PDB entry 5ESV | X-ray diffraction, 3.10 A resolution | chains A and E of the 9 polymer chains in the assembly

Chain A:
Molecule: CH03 Heavy Chain
Organism: Homo sapiens
Reference sequence: S6BGE0 (S6BGE0_HUMAN); residues 103-218 here correspond to UniProt positions 129-244 (UniProt number = residue number + 26)
Chain sequence (244 residues; numbered 1 to 224 plus 20 insertion-coded residues; the number before each row is that of its first residue; a row labelled like 82A-82C holds insertion residues (82A, then the next letters in order)):
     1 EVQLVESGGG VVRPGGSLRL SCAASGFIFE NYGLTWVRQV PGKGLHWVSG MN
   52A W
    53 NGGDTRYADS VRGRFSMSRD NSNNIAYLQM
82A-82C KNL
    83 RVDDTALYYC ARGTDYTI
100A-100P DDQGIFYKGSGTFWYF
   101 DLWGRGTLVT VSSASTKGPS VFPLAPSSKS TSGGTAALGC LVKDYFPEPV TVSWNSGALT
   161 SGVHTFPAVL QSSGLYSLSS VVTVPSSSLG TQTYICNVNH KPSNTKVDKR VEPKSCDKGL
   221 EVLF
Unresolved in the structure: 128-130, 214-224
Differences from the reference sequence: expression tag (219-224)
Disulfide bonds: Cys-22/Cys-92, Cys-140/Cys-196

Chain E:
Molecule: 2-C-methyl-D-erythritol 2,4-cyclodiphosphate synthase, Envelope glycoprotein gp160
Organism: Haemophilus influenzae
Notes: EC 4.6.1.12
Reference sequence: chimeric construct of P44815, W6ICC0: residues 113-124 from P44815 (ISPF_HAEIN) positions 2-13 (UniProt number = residue number - 111); residues 126-197 from W6ICC0 positions 122-191 (offset varies); residues 202-322 from P44815 (ISPF_HAEIN) positions 38-158 (UniProt number = residue number - 164)
Chain sequence (211 residues; each row starts with the number of its first residue; note: 13 numbers in that range are skipped by the numbering (no residue carries them; nothing is unmodelled there); a row labelled like 185A-185E holds insertion residues (185A, then the next letters in order)):
   111 SLIRIGHGFD VHAFGCVTLN CSDAKVNIN
   145 ATYNGTREEI KNCSFNATTE LRDKKKKEYA LFYRLDIVPL N
185A-185E KEGNN
   188 NSEYRLINCN GGSGGDVALH ALTDAILGAA ALGDIG
   230 KLFPKNADSR GLLREAFRQV QEKGYKIGNV DITIIAQAPK MRPHIDAMRA KIAEDLQCDI
   290 EQVNVKATTT EKLGFTGRQE GIACEAVALL IRQGLEVLFQ
Unresolved in the structure: 145-150, 185A-185E, 198-200, 230-234, 269-271, 301-310, 327-329
Differences from the reference sequence: expression tag (111-112, 323-329); linker (125, 198-201)
Disulfide bonds: Cys-126/Cys-196, Cys-131/Cys-157
Covalent attachments: glycan linked to Asn-130, Asn-139, Asn-160; N-acetylglucosamine (NAG) linked to Asn-156
Metal / ion sites: Zn2+: Asp-120, His-122, His-207
Curated features (UniProtKB/Swiss-Prot):
  - binding site (4-CDP-2-C-methyl-D-erythritol 2-phosphate): Asp-120 to His-122, Asp-221 to Gly-223, Thr-297 to Glu-300, Phe-304 to Arg-307
  - binding site (a divalent metal cation): Asp-120, His-122, His-207
  - site: Thr-298 (Transition state stabilizer)
What the authors report for this chain:
  - post-translational modification sites: Asn-130, Asn-139, Asn-156, Asn-160

Interface between chain A and chain E:
Pairs across the interface (18):
  Glu-30(A) with Lys-171(E), salt bridge; Tyr-173(E), hydrogen bond
  Asn-31(A) with Lys-171(E), hydrogen bond
  Trp-52A(A) with Ser-158(E); Lys-171(E); Tyr-173(E)
  Asn-53(A) with Asn-130(E)
  Gly-100D(A) with Asp-167(E)
  Ile-100E(A) with Asp-167(E)
  Phe-100F(A) with Asp-167(E), hydrogen bond (backbone-backbone); Lys-168(E); Lys-169(E), hydrogen bond (backbone-backbone)
  Tyr-100G(A) with Asn-160(E); Lys-169(E)
  Lys-100H(A) with Lys-169(E), hydrogen bond (backbone-backbone); Lys-170(E); Lys-171(E), hydrogen bond (backbone-backbone)
  Gly-100I(A) with Lys-171(E), hydrogen bond (backbone-side chain)
Also at the interface, not in a pair above, chain A (11 interface residues in all): Ser-100J
The authors on this interface:
  - residue pairs: Glu-30(A)/Lys-171(E) (salt bridge)
  - epitope / paratope residues, chain A: Glu-30(A), Ile-100E(A), Tyr-100G(A)
  - interface residues, chain A: Tyr-100G(A)
  - epitope / paratope residues, chain E: Lys-171(E)

Summary:
11 residues of chain A and 9 residues of chain E are in contact, with 7 hydrogen bonds and 1 salt bridge.
Polar contacts include Glu-30(A)/Lys-171(E), Glu-30(A)/Tyr-173(E) and Asn-31(A)/Lys-171(E). The paper
describes a salt bridge between Glu-30(A) and Lys-171(E). The paper reports epitope/paratope residues
Glu-30(A), Ile-100E(A) and Lys-171(E) among others; the interface residue Tyr-100G(A).
Chain A is CH03 Heavy Chain (Homo sapiens) and chain E is 2-C-methyl-D-erythritol 2,4-cyclodiphosphate
synthase, Envelope glycoprotein gp160 (Haemophilus influenzae); the structure, Crystal Structure of Broadly
Neutralizing Antibody CH03, Isolated from Donor CH0219, in Complex with Scaffolded Trimeric ..., was
determined by X-ray diffraction (same publication as 5ESZ).
